PDB entry 1GRA | X-ray diffraction, 2.00 A resolution | chain A

[Chain A]
Name: Glutathione reductase
From: Homo sapiens
Notes: EC 1.6.4.2
Reference sequence: P00390 (GSHR_HUMAN); numbering as in UniProt (aligned over 1-478)
Chain sequence (478 residues; numbered 1 to 478; the number before each row is that of its first residue):
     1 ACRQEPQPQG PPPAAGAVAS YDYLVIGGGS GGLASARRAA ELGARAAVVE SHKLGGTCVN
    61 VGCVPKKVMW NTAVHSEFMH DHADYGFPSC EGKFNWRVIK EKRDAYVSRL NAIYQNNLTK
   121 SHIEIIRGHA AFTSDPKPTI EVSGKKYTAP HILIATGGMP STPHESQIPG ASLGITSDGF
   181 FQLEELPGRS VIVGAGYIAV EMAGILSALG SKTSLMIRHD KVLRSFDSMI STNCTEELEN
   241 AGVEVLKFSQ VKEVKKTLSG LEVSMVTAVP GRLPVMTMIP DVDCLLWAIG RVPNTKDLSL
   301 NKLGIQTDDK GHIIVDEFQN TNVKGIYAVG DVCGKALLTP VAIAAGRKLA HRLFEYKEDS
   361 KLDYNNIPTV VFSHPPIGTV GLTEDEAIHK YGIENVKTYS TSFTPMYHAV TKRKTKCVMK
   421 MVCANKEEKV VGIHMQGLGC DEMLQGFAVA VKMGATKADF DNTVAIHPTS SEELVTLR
Not modelled in the structure: 1-17
Swiss-Prot annotation at these positions:
  - binding site (NADP(+)): Gly334
  - binding site (FAD): Thr383
  - natural variant: Asp297 (E297D: this construct carries the variant)
Cystine bridges: Cys58-Cys63
Ligand contacts:
  - FAD (flavin-adenine dinucleotide): Ile26, Gly27, Gly28, Gly29, Ser30, Gly31, Gly32, Val49, Glu50, Ser51, His52, Lys53, Gly55, Gly56, Thr57, Cys58, Val61, Gly62, Cys63, Lys66, Gly128, His129, Ala130, Ala155, Thr156, Gly157, Gly158, Ser177, Phe181, Tyr197, Ile198, Arg291, Asn294, Leu298, Val329, Gly330, Asp331, Val332, Leu337, Leu338, Thr339, Pro340, Ala342, Phe372, His467, Pro468
  - glutathione (GSH), molecule 1: Ser30, Leu33, Ala34, Arg37, Cys58, Val59, Val64, Tyr114, Thr339, Ile343, Arg347, His467, Glu472, Thr476
  - glutathione (GSH), molecule 2: Ser30, Leu33, Ala34, Arg37, Cys58, Val59, Val64, Tyr106, Leu110, Ile113, Tyr114, Asn117, Thr339, Ile343, Arg347, Phe403, Pro405, Met406, His467, Pro468, Thr469, Ser470, Glu472, Glu473, Thr476
  - glutathione (GSH), molecule 3: Val64, Tyr106, Leu110, Ile113, Tyr114, Asn117, Phe403, Pro405, Met406, His467, Pro468, Thr469, Ser470, Glu472, Glu473
  - NADPH (NDP; NADPH dihydro-nicotinamide-adenine-dinucleotide phosphate): Val193, Gly194, Ala195, Gly196, Arg218, His219, Lys221, Arg224, Ala288, Ile289, Gly290

[Summary]
Ligands of chain A: flavin-adenine dinucleotide, NADPH and 3 copies of glutathione. From UniProt:
NADP+-binding residue Gly334 and FAD-binding residue Thr383.
Chain A is Glutathione reductase (Homo sapiens); the structure, Substrate binding and catalysis by glutathione
reductase as derived from refined enzyme: substrate crystal structures at ..., was determined by X-ray
diffraction (same publication as 1GRB, 1GRE, 1GRF and 1GRG).
